Entry 4CFE (X-ray diffraction, 3.02 A resolution); this record covers chains C and D of the 3 polymer chains in the assembly.

[Chain C]
Name: 5'-amp-activated protein kinase catalytic subunit alpha-2
Organism: Homo sapiens
Notes: EC 2.7.11.1, 2.7.11.27, 2.7.11.31
UniProt: P54646 (AAPK2_HUMAN); numbering as in UniProt (aligned over 1-552)
Sequence (571 residues; each row starts with the number of its first residue; numbers below 1 keep their minus sign (Met-18 is residue -18)):
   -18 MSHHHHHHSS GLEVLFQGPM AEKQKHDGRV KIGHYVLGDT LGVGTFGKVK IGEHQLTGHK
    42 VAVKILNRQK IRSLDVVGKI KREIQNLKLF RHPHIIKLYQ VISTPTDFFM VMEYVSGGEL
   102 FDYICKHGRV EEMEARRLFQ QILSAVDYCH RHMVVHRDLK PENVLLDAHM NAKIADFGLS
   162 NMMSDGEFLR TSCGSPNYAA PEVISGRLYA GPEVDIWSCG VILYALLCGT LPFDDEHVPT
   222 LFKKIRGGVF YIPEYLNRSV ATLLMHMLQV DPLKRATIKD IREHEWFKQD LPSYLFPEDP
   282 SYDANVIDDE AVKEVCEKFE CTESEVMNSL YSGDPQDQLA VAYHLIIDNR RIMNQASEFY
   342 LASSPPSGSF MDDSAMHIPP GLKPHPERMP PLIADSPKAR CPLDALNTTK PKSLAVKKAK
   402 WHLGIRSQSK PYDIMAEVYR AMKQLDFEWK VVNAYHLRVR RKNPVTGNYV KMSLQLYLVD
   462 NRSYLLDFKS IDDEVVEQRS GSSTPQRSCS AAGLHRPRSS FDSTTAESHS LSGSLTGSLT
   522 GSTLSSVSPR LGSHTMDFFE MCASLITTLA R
Not modelled in the structure: -18 to 9, 285-326, 347-362, 374-395, 474-531, 552
Sequence notes: expression tag (-18 to 0)
Modified / non-standard residues: Thr172 (phosphothreonine; TPO)
Swiss-Prot annotation at these positions:
  - active site: Asp139 (Proton acceptor)
  - binding site (ATP): Leu22 to Val30, Lys45
  - modified residue: Thr172 (Phosphothreonine), Thr258 (Phosphothreonine), Ser377 (Phosphoserine), Ser491 (Phosphoserine)
  - natural variant: Pro371 (P371T: In breast cancer samples), Arg407 (R407Q: In a gastric adenocarcinoma sample), Ser523 (S523G: In a breast cancer sample)
  - mutagenesis: Lys45 (K45R: Complete loss of kinase activity), Thr172 (T172A: Loss of ARF6 activation. Loss of interaction with ACSS2; T172D: Phosphomimetic mutant)
Small-molecule neighbours:
  - 992 (5-[[6-chloranyl-5-(1-methylindol-5-yl)-1H-benzimidazol-2-yl]oxy]-2-methyl-benzoic acid): Val11, Leu18, Gly19, Val24, Gly28, Lys29, Lys31, Ile46, Asn48, Asp88, Phe90
  - staurosporine (STU): Leu22, Gly23, Val24, Gly25, Val30, Ala43, Lys45, Ile77, Met93, Glu94, Tyr95, Val96, Gly99, Glu100, Glu143, Asn144, Leu146, Ala156, Asp157
What the authors report for this chain:
  - binding site for 992: Val11, Leu18, Lys29, Ile46, Asp88, Phe90
  - mutagenesis - K29A/K31A (25-fold): decreased binding to 992
  - post-translational modification sites: Thr172

[Chain D]
Name: 5'-amp-activated protein kinase subunit beta-1
Organism: Homo sapiens
UniProt: Q9Y478 (AAKB1_HUMAN); residue numbers follow UniProt; this construct covers 1-188, 195-270
Sequence (286 residues; row label = number of the first residue in the row; note: 6 numbers in that range are skipped by the numbering (no residue carries them; nothing is unmodelled there); numbers below 1 keep their minus sign (Met-15 is residue -15)):
   -15 MGLNDIFEAQ KIEWHEMGNT SSERAALERH GGHKTPRRDS SGGTKDGDRP KILMDSPEDA
    45 DLFHSEEIKA PEKEEFLAWQ HDLEVNDKAP AQARPTVFRW TGGGKEVYLS GSFNNWSKLP
   105 LTRSHNNFVA ILDLPEGEHQ YKFFVDGQWT HDPSEPIVTS QLGTVNNIIQ VKKTDFEVFD
   165 ALMVDSQKCS DVSELSSSPP GPYH
  189A Q
  190A E
  191A P
  192A Y
  193A V
  194A C
   195 KPEERFRAPP ILPPHLLQVI LNKDTGISCD PALLPEPNHV MLNHLYALSI KDGVMVLSAT
   255 HRYKKKYVTT LLYKPI
Not modelled in the structure: -15 to 77, 171-188, 195-202
Sequence notes: expression tag (-15 to 0)
Modified / non-standard residues: Ser108 (phosphoserine; SEP)
Swiss-Prot annotation at these positions:
  - modified residue: Thr4 (Phosphothreonine), Ser5 (Phosphoserine), Ser6 (Phosphoserine), Thr19 (Phosphothreonine), Ser24 (Phosphoserine), Ser25 (Phosphoserine), Ser40 (Phosphoserine), Ser96 (Phosphoserine), Ser101 (Phosphoserine), Ser108 (Phosphoserine), Thr148 (Phosphothreonine), Ser182 (Phosphoserine)
  - lipidation: Gly2 (N-myristoyl glycine)
  - mutagenesis: Gly2 (G2A: Abolishes myristoylation and AMP-enhanced phosphorylation of PRKAA1 or PRKAA2)
Small-molecule neighbours: 992 (5-[[6-chloranyl-5-(1-methylindol-5-yl)-1H-benzimidazol-2-yl]oxy]-2-methyl-benzoic acid): Val81, Arg83, Thr106, Arg107, Ser108, Asn111, Val113, Ile115
What the authors report for this chain:
  - post-translational modification sites: Ser108
  - binding site for 992: Val81, Arg83, Thr106, Val113, Ile115
  - mutagenesis - R83A (25-fold), S108A (25-fold): decreased binding to 992
  - mutagenesis - S108A, L166E: decreased catalytic activity on 992

[Interface between chain C and chain D]
Residue-residue contacts (148; chain C residue first):
  Arg10(C) with Thr106(D)
  Val11(C) with Thr106(D); Val113(D), hydrophobic; Ile115(D), hydrophobic
  Lys12(C) with Ile115(D)
  Ile13(C) with Pro79(D), hydrophobic
  Thr21(C) with Ser108(D)
  Lys29(C) with Asn111(D)
  Lys31(C) with Ser108(D)
  Asn48(C) with Arg83(D)
  Arg49(C) with Asp159(D), salt bridge; Ala165(D), hydrogen bond (side chain-backbone); Val168(D); Asp169(D), salt bridge
  Arg53(C) with Asp169(D), salt bridge
  Val58(C) with Leu166(D); Asp169(D); Ser170(D)
  Lys62(C) with Leu166(D)
  Ile65(C) with Val162(D), hydrophobic; Phe163(D), hydrophobic
  Gln66(C) with Phe163(D)
  Val82(C) with Val162(D)
  Ser84(C) with Asp159(D), hydrogen bond (side chain-backbone); Phe160(D); Glu161(D); Val162(D); Ala165(D)
  Thr85(C) with Pro79(D); Asp159(D), hydrogen bond (backbone-backbone)
  Pro86(C) with Pro79(D); Asp159(D)
  Thr87(C) with Val81(D)
  Asp88(C) with Val81(D)
  Phe89(C) with Ala165(D), hydrophobic; Leu166(D), hydrophobic
  Phe90(C) with Val81(D), hydrophobic
  Met164(C) with His233(D)
  Ser165(C) with His233(D)
  Asp166(C) with His233(D); Leu236(D); Asn237(D); Arg256(D), salt bridge
  Gly167(C) with His233(D), hydrogen bond (backbone-backbone); Val234(D); Leu236(D); His238(D), hydrogen bond (backbone-side chain)
  Glu168(C) with Val234(D)
  Phe169(C) with Pro207(D), hydrophobic; His209(D); Leu210(D), hydrophobic; Val234(D), hydrophobic
  Arg171(C) with Pro204(D)
  Arg188(C) with Ile205(D)
  Ala191(C) with His209(D)
  Glu194(C) with His209(D), salt bridge
  Pro253(C) with Pro208(D), hydrophobic
  Leu254(C) with Pro208(D); His209(D); Gln212(D)
  Glu339(C) with Leu227(D)
  Tyr341(C) with Lys260(D)
  Leu342(C) with Leu227(D); Leu228(D); Glu230(D)
  Ala343(C) with Thr219(D); Leu227(D); Leu228(D), hydrogen bond (backbone-backbone); Pro229(D)
  Ser344(C) with Thr219(D), hydrogen bond (side chain-backbone); Gly220(D); Cys223(D)
  Ser345(C) with Thr219(D)
  Pro346(C) with Asp218(D); Gly220(D)
  Lys364(C) with Ile221(D); Ser222(D)
  Pro365(C) with Ile221(D)
  His366(C) with Ile221(D); Cys223(D); Asp224(D); Pro225(D)
  Glu368(C) with Pro225(D)
  Arg369(C) with Thr219(D), hydrogen bond; Gly220(D), hydrogen bond (side chain-backbone); Ile221(D); Cys223(D)
  Ala400(C) with Leu242(D), hydrophobic
  Lys401(C) with Asn216(D); Leu242(D)
  Trp402(C) with Val213(D), hydrophobic; Leu215(D); Asn216(D), hydrogen bond (backbone-side chain); Tyr240(D); Ala241(D); Leu242(D), hydrophobic; Val250(D), hydrophobic; Ser252(D); Leu265(D), hydrophobic
  His403(C) with Tyr240(D); Ala241(D), hydrogen bond (backbone-backbone); Leu242(D); Ser243(D)
  Leu404(C) with Leu206(D), hydrophobic; Leu210(D), hydrophobic; Leu239(D); Tyr240(D)
  Gly405(C) with Leu239(D), hydrogen bond (backbone-backbone)
  Tyr420(C) with Val193A(D), hydrophobic; Cys194A(D)
  Trp430(C) with Glu190A(D); Pro191A(D); Tyr192A(D); Val193A(D), hydrophobic
  Tyr436(C) with Pro203(D)
  Gln456(C) with Pro204(D)
  Leu457(C) with Pro204(D)
  Tyr458(C) with Pro204(D); Ile205(D); Leu206(D), hydrophobic; Pro207(D)
  Leu459(C) with Pro203(D); Pro204(D), hydrogen bond (backbone-backbone); Ile205(D), hydrophobic; Leu206(D), hydrogen bond (backbone-backbone)
  Val460(C) with Leu206(D), hydrophobic
  Leu466(C) with Leu206(D), hydrophobic
  Asp468(C) with His238(D), salt bridge
  Phe469(C) with Asn237(D); His238(D); Leu239(D), hydrogen bond (backbone-backbone)
  Lys470(C) with Asn237(D); His238(D)
  Ser471(C) with Asn237(D), hydrogen bond (backbone-backbone); His255(D), hydrogen bond
  Thr536(C) with His255(D); Thr264(D)
  Phe539(C) with Asn237(D)
  Phe540(C) with Leu251(D); Ser252(D); Ala253(D); Thr264(D); Leu266(D), hydrophobic
  Glu541(C) with Lys268(D), salt bridge
  Cys543(C) with Leu239(D), hydrophobic
  Ile547(C) with Met249(D), hydrophobic
  Thr548(C) with Met249(D); Ile270(D)
Other interface residues (no listed pair), chain C (85 interface residues in all): Ile61, Ile83, Met134, Leu189, Pro193, Arg331, Phe340, Lys424, Glu429, Lys431, Tyr465, Met537, Ala544
Other interface residues (no listed pair), chain D (74 interface residues in all): Thr80, Val155, Gln189A, Lys259

[Summary]
The interface between chain C and chain D involves 85 residues on one side and 74 on the other; the contacts
include 17 hydrogen bonds and 7 salt bridges. Polar pairs include Arg49(C)-Asp159(D), Arg49(C)-Asp169(D) and
Arg53(C)-Asp169(D). From the paper: a binding site for 992 at Val11(C), Leu18(C) and Val81(D) among others;
R83A and S108A of chain D reduce binding to 992; 4 substitutions were tested in all.
Here chain C is 5'-amp-activated protein kinase catalytic subunit alpha-2 and chain D is 5'-amp-activated
protein kinase subunit beta-1, both from Homo sapiens. Entry 4CFE (Structure of full length human AMPK in
complex with a small molecule activator, a benzimidazole derivative ...) was determined by X-ray diffraction,
deposited together with 4CFF.
